Entry 4FA1 (X-ray diffraction, 2.18 A resolution); this record covers chains D and F of the 6 polymer chains in the assembly.

== Chain D (and F) ==
Name: Methylamine dehydrogenase heavy chain
From: Paracoccus denitrificans
Notes: EC 1.4.99.3; chain F of this document is another copy of the same molecule, construct and numbering; everything in this record applies to it too
UniProt: A1BB97 (A1BB97_PARDP); residues 2-386 here correspond to UniProt positions 33-417 (UniProt number = residue number + 31)
Sequence (385 residues; each row starts with the number of its first residue):
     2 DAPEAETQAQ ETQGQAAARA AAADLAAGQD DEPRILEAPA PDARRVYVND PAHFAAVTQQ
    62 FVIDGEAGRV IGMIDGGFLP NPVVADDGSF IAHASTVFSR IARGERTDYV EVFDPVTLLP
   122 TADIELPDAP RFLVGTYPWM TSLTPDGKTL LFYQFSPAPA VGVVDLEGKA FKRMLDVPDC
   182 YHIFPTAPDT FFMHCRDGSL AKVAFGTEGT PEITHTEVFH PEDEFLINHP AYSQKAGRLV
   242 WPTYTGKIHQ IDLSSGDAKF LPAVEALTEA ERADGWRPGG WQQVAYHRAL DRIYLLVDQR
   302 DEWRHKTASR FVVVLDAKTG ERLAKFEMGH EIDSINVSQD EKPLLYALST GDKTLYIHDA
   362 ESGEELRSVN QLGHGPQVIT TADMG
Unresolved in the structure: 2-10
Disulfide bonds: Cys181-Cys196

== How chain D and chain F interact ==
Pairs across the interface - 25 pairs, chain D then chain F:
  Val58(D) - Val58(F)  hydrophobic
  Val58(D) - Ile102(F)  hydrophobic
  Asp76(D) - Ala103(F)
  Gly77(D) - Ile102(F)
  Gly78(D) - Ile102(F)
  Val98(D) - Arg101(F)
  Ser100(D) - Val98(F)
  Arg101(D) - Val98(F)
  Arg101(D) - Tyr110(F)
  Arg101(D) - Asp124(F)  salt bridge
  Ile102(D) - Val58(F)  hydrophobic
  Ile102(D) - Asp76(F)
  Ile102(D) - Gly77(F)
  Ile102(D) - Gly78(F)
  Ile102(D) - Val98(F)  hydrophobic
  Ile102(D) - Tyr110(F)
  Ala103(D) - Asp76(F)
  Arg104(D) - Glu112(F)  salt bridge
  Arg104(D) - Pro121(F)
  Tyr110(D) - Arg101(F)
  Tyr110(D) - Ile102(F)
  Glu112(D) - Arg104(F)  salt bridge
  Pro121(D) - Arg104(F)
  Asp124(D) - Arg101(F)  salt bridge
  His375(D) - His375(F)
Interface residues without a listed pair, chain D (17 interface residues in all): Thr108, Phe114
Interface residues without a listed pair, chain F (17 interface residues in all): Ser100, Thr108, Phe114

== Summary ==
Chain D and chain F each contribute 17 residues to their interface; the contacts include 4 salt bridges. Among
the polar pairs are Arg101(D)-Asp124(F) and Arg104(D)-Glu112(F).
Chain D and chain F are both Methylamine dehydrogenase heavy chain (Paracoccus denitrificans); the structure,
Crystal Structure of WT MauG in Complex with Pre-Methylamine Dehydrogenase Aged 130 Days, was determined by
X-ray diffraction (same publication as 4FA4, 4FA5, 4FA9, 4FAN, 4FAV and 4FB1).
